PDB entry 1COW | X-ray diffraction, 3.10 A resolution | chains B and G of the 7 polymer chains in the assembly

[Chain B]
Protein: Bovine mitochondrial F1-atpase
Source organism: Bos taurus
Notes: EC 3.6.1.34
Reference sequence: P19483 (ATPA1_BOVIN); residues 2-510 here correspond to UniProt positions 45-553 (UniProt number = residue number + 43)
Sequence (510 residues; each row starts with the number of its first residue):
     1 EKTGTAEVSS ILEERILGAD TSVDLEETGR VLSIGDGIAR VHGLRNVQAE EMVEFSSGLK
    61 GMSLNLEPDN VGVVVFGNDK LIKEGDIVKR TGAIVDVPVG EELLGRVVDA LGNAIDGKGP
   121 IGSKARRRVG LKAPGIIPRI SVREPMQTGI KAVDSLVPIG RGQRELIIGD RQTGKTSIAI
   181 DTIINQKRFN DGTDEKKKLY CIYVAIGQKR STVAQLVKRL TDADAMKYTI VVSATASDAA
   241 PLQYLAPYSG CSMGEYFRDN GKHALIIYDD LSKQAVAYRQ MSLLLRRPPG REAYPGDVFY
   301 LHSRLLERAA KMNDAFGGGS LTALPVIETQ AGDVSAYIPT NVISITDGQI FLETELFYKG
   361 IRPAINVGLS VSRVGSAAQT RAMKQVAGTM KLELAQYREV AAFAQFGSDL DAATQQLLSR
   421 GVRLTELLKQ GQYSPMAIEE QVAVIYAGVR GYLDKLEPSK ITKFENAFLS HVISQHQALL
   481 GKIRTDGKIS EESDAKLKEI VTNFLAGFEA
Disordered / not traced: 1-23
Construct notes: conflict G481 (Ser524 in P19483)
Bound ions: Mg2+: T176 (together with AMP-PNP)
Small-molecule neighbours:
  - AMP-PNP (ANP; phosphoaminophosphonic acid-adenylate ester), molecule 1: D170, R171, Q172, T173, G174, K175, T176, S177, E328, F357, R362, P363, Q430, G431, Q432
  - AMP-PNP (ANP), molecule 2: I343, S344, V371, R373
Swiss-Prot annotation at these positions:
  - binding site (ATP): Q172, G174, K175, T176, S177, Q430, Q432
  - binding site (Mg(2+)): T176, D269
  - site: S370 (Required for activity)
  - modified residue: S10 (Phosphoserine), S22 (Phosphoserine), S33 (Phosphoserine), S63 (Phosphoserine), K80 (N6-acetyllysine), K83 (N6-acetyllysine), K89 (N6-acetyllysine), T91 (Phosphothreonine), K118 (N6-acetyllysine), S123 (Phosphoserine), K124 (N6-acetyllysine), S141 (Phosphoserine), R161 (Omega-N-methylarginine), K187 (N6-acetyllysine), K196 (N6-acetyllysine), K197 (N6-acetyllysine), K218 (N6-acetyllysine), K262 (N6-acetyllysine), K384 (N6-acetyllysine), K391 (N6-acetyllysine) and 5 more in UniProt
  - glycosylation: S33 (O-linked (GlcNAc) serine)

[Chain G]
Protein: Bovine mitochondrial F1-atpase
Source organism: Bos taurus
Notes: EC 3.6.1.34
Reference sequence: P05631 (ATPG_BOVIN); residues 1-272 here correspond to UniProt positions 26-297 (UniProt number = residue number + 25)
Sequence (272 residues; numbered 1 to 272; the number before each row is that of its first residue):
     1 ATLKDITRRL KSIKNIQKIT KSMKMVAAAK YARAERELKP ARVYGVGSLA LYEKADIKTP
    61 EDKKKHLIIG VSSDRGLCGA IHSSVAKQMK SEAANLAAAG KEVKIIGVGD KIRSILHRTH
   121 SDQFLVTFKE VGRRPPTFGD ASVIALELLN SGYEFDEGSI IFNRFRSVIS YKTEEKPIFS
   181 LDTISSAESM SIYDDIDADV LRNYQEYSLA NIIYYSLKES TTSEQSARMT AMDNASKNAS
   241 EMIDKLTLTF NRTRQAVITK ELIEIISGAA AL
Disordered / not traced: 45-76, 91-208
Swiss-Prot annotation at these positions:
  - modified residue: K14 (N6-acetyllysine), K24 (N6-succinyllysine), K30 (N6-acetyllysine), K90 (N6-acetyllysine), S121 (Phosphoserine), K129 (N6-acetyllysine), K172 (N6-acetyllysine), K245 (N6-succinyllysine)

[How chain B and chain G interact]
Residue-residue contacts - 6 pairs, chain B then chain G:
  P289(B) with I263(G)
  G290(B) with I263(G)
  A331(B) with L248(G), hydrophobic; R252(G)
  D333(B) with R252(G), salt bridge
  F403(B) with E241(G)
Interface residues without a listed pair, chain B (7 interface residues in all): A293, F406
Interface residues without a listed pair, chain G (6 interface residues in all): K237, T259

[In short]
7 residues of chain B and 6 residues of chain G are in contact; the contacts include 1 salt bridge. Its one
salt-bridged contact is D333(B)-R252(G). Chain B binds AMP-PNP.
Here chain B is Bovine mitochondrial F1-atpase and chain G is Bovine mitochondrial F1-atpase, both from Bos
taurus. Entry 1COW (Bovine mitochondrial F1-atpase complexed with aurovertin B) was determined by X-ray
diffraction.
